Entry 4W9O (X-ray diffraction, 1.27 A resolution); this record covers chain A.

== Chain A ==
Name: Peptidyl-prolyl cis-trans isomerase FKBP5
Source organism: Homo sapiens
Notes: EC 5.2.1.8; fragment: Fk1 domain
UniProtKB: Q13451 (FKBP5_HUMAN); residue numbers follow UniProt; this construct covers 16-140
Amino-acid sequence (128 residues; numbered 13 to 140; the number before each row is that of its first residue):
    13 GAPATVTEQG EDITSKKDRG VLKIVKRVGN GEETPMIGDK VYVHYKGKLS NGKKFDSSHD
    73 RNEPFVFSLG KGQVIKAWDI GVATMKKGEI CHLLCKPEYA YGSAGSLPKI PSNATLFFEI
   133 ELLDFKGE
Not modelled in the structure: 13-16, 140
Sequence notes: expression tag (13-15); engineered mutation Thr-19 (Ala in Q13451)
Ligand contacts: 3JQ ((1S,5S,6R)-10-[(3,5-dichlorophenyl)sulfonyl]-5-[(1R)-1,2-dihydroxyethyl]-3-[2-(3,4-dimethoxyphenoxy)ethyl]-3,10-diazabicyclo[4.3.1]decan-2-one): Tyr-57, Phe-67, Asp-68, Phe-77, Gly-84, Gln-85, Val-86, Ile-87, Trp-90, Ala-112, Tyr-113, Ser-118, Lys-121, Ile-122, Leu-128, Phe-130

== Overview ==
Bound to chain A: compound 3JQ.
Chain A is Peptidyl-prolyl cis-trans isomerase FKBP5 (Homo sapiens); the structure, The Fk1 domain of FKBP51
in complex with
(1S,5S,6R)-10-[(3,5-dichlorophenyl)sulfonyl]-5-[(1R)-1,2-dihydroxyethyl]-3-[2-(3,4-dimethoxyphenoxy)ethyl]-3,10-diazabicyclo[4.3.1]decan-2-one,
was determined by X-ray diffraction, deposited together with 4W9P and 4W9Q.
